3BNX - chains A and D of the 4 polymer chains in the assembly; structure by X-ray diffraction, 2.10 A resolution.

== Chain A (and D) ==
Protein: Aristolochene synthase
Source organism: Aspergillus terreus
Notes: EC 4.2.3.9; chain D of this document is another copy of the same molecule, construct and numbering; everything in this record applies to it too
Reference sequence: Q9UR08 (Q9UR08_ASPTE); residues 1-320 here = UniProt positions 1-320
Amino-acid sequence (320 residues; row label = number of the first residue in the row):
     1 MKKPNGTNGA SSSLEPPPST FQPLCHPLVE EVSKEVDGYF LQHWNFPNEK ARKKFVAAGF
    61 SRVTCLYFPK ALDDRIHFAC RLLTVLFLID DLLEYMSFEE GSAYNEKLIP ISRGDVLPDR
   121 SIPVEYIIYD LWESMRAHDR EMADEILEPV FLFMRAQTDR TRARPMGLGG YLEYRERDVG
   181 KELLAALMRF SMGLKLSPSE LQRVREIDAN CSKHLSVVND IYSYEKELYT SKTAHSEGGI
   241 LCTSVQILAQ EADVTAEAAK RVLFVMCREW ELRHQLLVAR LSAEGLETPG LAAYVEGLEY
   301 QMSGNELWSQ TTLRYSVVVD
Disordered / not traced: 1-12, 232-240, 318-320 (chain D: 1-12, 46-47, 160-161, 230-240, 318-320)
Swiss-Prot annotation at these positions:
  - binding site (Mg(2+)): Asp90, Asn219, Ser223, Glu227
  - binding site ((2E,6E)-farnesyl diphosphate): Arg314, Tyr315
  - mutagenesis: Glu227 (E227Q: Abolishes catalytic activity)
Small-molecule neighbours: farnesyl diphosphate (FPP): Tyr67, Leu83, Leu86, Phe87, Asp90, Phe153, Gly180, Lys181, Leu184, Asn219, Asn305, Trp308, Arg314, Tyr315

== How chain A and chain D interact ==
Pairs across the interface (29; chain A residue first):
  Leu168(A) with Glu251(D)
  Gly169(A) with Glu251(D), hydrogen bond (backbone-side chain)
  Leu172(A) with Glu251(D); Ala252(D), hydrophobic
  Lys213(A) with Ala252(D), hydrogen bond (side chain-backbone); Asp253(D), salt bridge
  Glu251(A) with Gly169(D), hydrogen bond (side chain-backbone); Leu172(D)
  Ala252(A) with Lys213(D); Met266(D), hydrophobic; Trp270(D), hydrogen bond (backbone-side chain)
  Asp253(A) with Lys213(D); Arg273(D), salt bridge
  Val254(A) with Trp270(D)
  Ala258(A) with Glu269(D)
  Arg261(A) with Glu269(D), salt bridge; Leu272(D)
  Val262(A) with Val262(D), hydrophobic; Met266(D), hydrophobic; Glu269(D)
  Met266(A) with Ala252(D), hydrophobic; Val262(D), hydrophobic
  Glu269(A) with Ala258(D); Arg261(D), salt bridge; Val262(D)
  Trp270(A) with Ala252(D), hydrogen bond (side chain-backbone); Val254(D)
  Leu272(A) with Arg261(D)
  Arg273(A) with Asp253(D), salt bridge
Also at the interface, not in a pair above, chain A (19 interface residues in all): Glu176, Leu248, Val265
Also at the interface, not in a pair above, chain D (19 interface residues in all): Leu168, Glu176, Leu248, Val265

== Overview ==
Chain A and chain D each contribute 19 residues to their interface; the contacts include 5 hydrogen bonds and
5 salt bridges. Among the polar pairs are Lys213(A)-Asp253(D), Asp253(A)-Arg273(D) and Arg261(A)-Glu269(D).
Chain A binds farnesyl diphosphate.
Chain A and chain D are both Aristolochene synthase (Aspergillus terreus); the structure, Crystal structure of
Aristolochene synthase complexed with farnesyl diphosphate, was determined by X-ray diffraction together with
3CKE and 3BNY from the same study.
